Entry 6NY1 (electron microscopy, 4.20 A resolution (low resolution: residue-level contacts below are approximate; hydrogen-bond / salt-bridge calls are withheld)); this record covers chains Y and D of the 4 polymer chains in the assembly.

Chain Y:
Protein: CasX
Source organism: Deltaproteobacteria bacterium
Notes: engineered mutation(s): D672A, E769A, D935A
Reference sequence: A0A357BT59 (A0A357BT59_9DELT); numbering as in UniProt; present here: 1-103, 186-828, 913-986
Chain sequence (986 residues; row label = number of the first residue in the row; X marks 166 residues of unknown identity (built as UNK)):
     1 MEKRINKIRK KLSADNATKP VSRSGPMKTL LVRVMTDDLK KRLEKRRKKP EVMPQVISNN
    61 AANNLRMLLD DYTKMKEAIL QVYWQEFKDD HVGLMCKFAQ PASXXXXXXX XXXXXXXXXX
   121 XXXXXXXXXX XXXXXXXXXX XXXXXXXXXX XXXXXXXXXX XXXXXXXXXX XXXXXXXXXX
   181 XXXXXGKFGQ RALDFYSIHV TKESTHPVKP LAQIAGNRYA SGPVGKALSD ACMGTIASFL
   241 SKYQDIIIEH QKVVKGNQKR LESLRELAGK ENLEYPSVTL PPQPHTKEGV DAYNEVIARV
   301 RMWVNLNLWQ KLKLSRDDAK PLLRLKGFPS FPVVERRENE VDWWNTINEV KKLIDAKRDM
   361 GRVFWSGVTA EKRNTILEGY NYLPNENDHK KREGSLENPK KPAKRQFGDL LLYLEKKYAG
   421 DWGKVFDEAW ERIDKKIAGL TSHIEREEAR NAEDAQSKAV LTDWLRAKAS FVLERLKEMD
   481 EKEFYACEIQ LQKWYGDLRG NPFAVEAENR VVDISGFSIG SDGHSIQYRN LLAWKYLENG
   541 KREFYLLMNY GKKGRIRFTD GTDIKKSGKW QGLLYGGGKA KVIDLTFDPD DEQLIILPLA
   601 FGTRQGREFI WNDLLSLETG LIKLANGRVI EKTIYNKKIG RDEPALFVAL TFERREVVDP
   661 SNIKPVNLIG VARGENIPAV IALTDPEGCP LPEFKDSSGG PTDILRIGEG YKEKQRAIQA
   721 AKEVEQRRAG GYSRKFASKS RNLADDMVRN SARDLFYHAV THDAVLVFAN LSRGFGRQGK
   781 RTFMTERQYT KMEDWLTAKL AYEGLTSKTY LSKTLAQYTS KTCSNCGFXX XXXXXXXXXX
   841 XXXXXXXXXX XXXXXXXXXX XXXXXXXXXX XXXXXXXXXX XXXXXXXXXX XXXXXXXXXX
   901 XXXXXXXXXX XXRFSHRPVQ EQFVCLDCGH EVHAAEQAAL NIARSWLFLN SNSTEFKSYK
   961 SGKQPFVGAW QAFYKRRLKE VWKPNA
Not modelled in the structure: 1, 120-122, 144-146, 158-176, 393-396, 419-421, 691-704, 777-787, 828, 838-841, 844-859, 984-986
Differences from the reference sequence: conflict Ala672 (Asp in A0A357BT59), Ala769 (Glu in A0A357BT59), Ala935 (Asp in A0A357BT59)

Chain D:
Molecule: DNA Non-target strand
Sequence (30 nucleotides; row label = number of the first residue in the row):
     1 CGGGATTTCA TCCTGCAGCA TCCCCGACCC
Not modelled in the structure: 18-30

How chain Y and chain D interact:
Contacting residue pairs (17):
  Arg23(Y) - DC12(D)
  Arg191(Y) - DA10(D)
  Arg191(Y) - DT11(D)
  Tyr196(Y) - DT6(D)
  Tyr196(Y) - DT7(D)
  Tyr196(Y) - DT8(D)
  Ser197(Y) - DT8(D)
  Val200(Y) - DT7(D)
  Thr201(Y) - DT7(D)
  Lys202(Y) - DT7(D)
  Ser221(Y) - DT6(D)
  Lys226(Y) - DT8(D)
  His524(Y) - DG4(D)
  Arg529(Y) - DA5(D)
  Lys552(Y) - DT6(D)
  Lys553(Y) - DA5(D)
  Gly554(Y) - DA5(D)
Other interface residues (no listed pair), chain Y (17 interface residues in all): Ser103, Asp194, Ser525
Other interface residues (no listed pair), chain D (12 interface residues in all): DC9, DC13, DT14, DG15

Overview:
The interface between chain Y and chain D involves 17 residues on one side and 12 on the other.
Here chain Y is CasX (Deltaproteobacteria bacterium) and chain D is DNA Non-target strand. Entry 6NY1
(CasX-gRNA-DNA(30bp) State II) was determined by electron microscopy, deposited together with 6NY2 and 6NY3.
